PDB entry 8F5O | electron microscopy, 3.50 A resolution | chains B and A of the 6 polymer chains in the assembly

Chain B:
Protein: Intraflagellar transport protein 122B, putative
From: Leishmania tarentolae
UniProtKB: A0A640KAU8 (A0A640KAU8_LEITA); residues 1-1247 here = UniProt positions 1-1247
Sequence (1247 residues; each row starts with the number of its first residue):
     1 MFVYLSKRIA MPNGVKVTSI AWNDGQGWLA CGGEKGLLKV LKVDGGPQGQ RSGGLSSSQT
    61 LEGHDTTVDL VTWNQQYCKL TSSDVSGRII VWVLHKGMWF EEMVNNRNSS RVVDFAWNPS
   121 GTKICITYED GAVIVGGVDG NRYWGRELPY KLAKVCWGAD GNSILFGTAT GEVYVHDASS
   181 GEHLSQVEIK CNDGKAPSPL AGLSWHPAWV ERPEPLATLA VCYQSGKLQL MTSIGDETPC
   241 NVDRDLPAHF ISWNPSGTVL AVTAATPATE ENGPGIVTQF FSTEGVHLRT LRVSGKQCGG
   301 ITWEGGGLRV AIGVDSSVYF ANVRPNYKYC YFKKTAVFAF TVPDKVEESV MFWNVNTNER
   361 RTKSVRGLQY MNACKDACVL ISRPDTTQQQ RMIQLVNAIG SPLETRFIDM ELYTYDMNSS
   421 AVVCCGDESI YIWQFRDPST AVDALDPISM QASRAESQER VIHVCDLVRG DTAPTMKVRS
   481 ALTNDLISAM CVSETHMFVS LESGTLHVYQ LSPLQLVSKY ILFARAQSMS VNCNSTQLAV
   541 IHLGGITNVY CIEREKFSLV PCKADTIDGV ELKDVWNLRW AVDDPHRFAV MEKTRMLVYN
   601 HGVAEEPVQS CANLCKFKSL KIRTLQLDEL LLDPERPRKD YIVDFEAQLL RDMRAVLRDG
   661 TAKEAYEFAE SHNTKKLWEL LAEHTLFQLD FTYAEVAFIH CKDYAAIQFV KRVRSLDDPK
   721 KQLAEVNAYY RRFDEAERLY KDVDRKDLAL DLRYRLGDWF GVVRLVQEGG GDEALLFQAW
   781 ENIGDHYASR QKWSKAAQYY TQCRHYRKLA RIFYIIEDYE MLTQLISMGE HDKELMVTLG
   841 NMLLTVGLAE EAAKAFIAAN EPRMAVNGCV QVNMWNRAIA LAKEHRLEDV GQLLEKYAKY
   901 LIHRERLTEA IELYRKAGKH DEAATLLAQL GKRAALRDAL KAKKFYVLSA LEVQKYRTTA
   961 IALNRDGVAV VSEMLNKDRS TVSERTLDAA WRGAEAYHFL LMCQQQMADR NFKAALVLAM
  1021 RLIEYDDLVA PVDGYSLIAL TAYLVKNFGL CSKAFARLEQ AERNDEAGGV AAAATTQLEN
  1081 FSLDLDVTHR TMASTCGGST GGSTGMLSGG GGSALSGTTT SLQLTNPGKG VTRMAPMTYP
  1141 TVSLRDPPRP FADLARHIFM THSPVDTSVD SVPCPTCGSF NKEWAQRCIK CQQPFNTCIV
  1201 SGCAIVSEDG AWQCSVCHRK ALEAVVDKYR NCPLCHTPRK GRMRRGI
Unresolved in the structure: 770-773, 962-984, 1068-1147, 1242-1247
Ion coordination: Zn2+ site 1: Cys1174, Cys1177, Cys1188, Cys1191; Zn2+ site 2: Cys1214, Cys1217, Cys1232, Cys1235

Chain A:
Protein: NET domain-containing protein
From: Leishmania tarentolae
UniProtKB: A0A640KKJ7 (A0A640KKJ7_LEITA); numbering as in UniProt (aligned over 1-368)
Sequence (368 residues; each row starts with the number of its first residue):
     1 MSTTSMTAPA TSPSRLESMR AASSTTSSKP APTGPSKKSD APAKTKRQDK PNVNSANDSN
    61 AADTGTAAAA TRPDHGRRSR RTEDANWLNA EKPGNAYRPA DKELSQNVKV VQDDILNREQ
   121 AQREQAERAQ RQKEKLEQHI SESPAGFQAA LPRLNELDVA NSWDKLLRMM RSEYDMSCLT
   181 SCLARELDED VAWNPEMLLV QLTSDMLDAA ELQKDSGEAY VPVDASDIGQ MTGGEVARKR
   241 KAKRTKAAGG AEGEPEKDTE MPATASPPPT SQAATSKTPR KKATTDPAAA EPKKTQTGKA
   301 QNAGPTSAGN SSLPQKGSAA GSTSGAAGGG GGSKTSAAPS TAKRDASKDA NATKSSSSKK
   361 KTSKQVSK
Unresolved in the structure: 1-153, 207-368

Chain B / chain A interface:
Pairs across the interface (44):
  Leu907(B) - Thr203(A)
  Thr908(B) - Thr203(A)
  Leu940(B) - Glu186(A)
  Lys944(B) - Trp193(A)
  Leu948(B) - Pro195(A)
  Leu948(B) - Leu199(A)  hydrophobic
  Leu951(B) - Pro195(A)  hydrophobic
  Lys955(B) - Glu196(A)  salt bridge
  Leu1001(B) - Asp188(A)
  Gln1004(B) - Cys182(A)  hydrogen bond (side chain-backbone)
  Gln1004(B) - Leu183(A)
  Gln1004(B) - Ala184(A)
  Met1007(B) - Trp163(A)  hydrophobic
  Met1007(B) - Leu166(A)  hydrophobic
  Met1007(B) - Leu167(A)  hydrophobic
  Met1007(B) - Met170(A)  hydrophobic
  Arg1010(B) - Leu166(A)
  Asp1033(B) - Cys182(A)  hydrogen bond (backbone-side chain)
  Ser1036(B) - Leu179(A)
  Ser1036(B) - Cys182(A)
  Leu1037(B) - Cys182(A)  hydrophobic
  Leu1037(B) - Leu183(A)  hydrophobic
  Ala1039(B) - Leu179(A)  hydrophobic
  Leu1040(B) - Leu179(A)
  Leu1040(B) - Leu183(A)  hydrophobic
  Tyr1043(B) - Met176(A)
  Leu1044(B) - Met169(A)  hydrophobic
  Leu1044(B) - Met170(A)  hydrophobic
  Phe1151(B) - Cys178(A)
  Phe1151(B) - Leu179(A)  hydrophobic
  Leu1154(B) - Asp175(A)
  Leu1154(B) - Met176(A)  hydrophobic
  Leu1154(B) - Cys178(A)  hydrophobic
  Leu1154(B) - Leu179(A)  hydrophobic
  His1157(B) - Tyr174(A)
  Ile1158(B) - Tyr174(A)  hydrophobic
  Thr1161(B) - Tyr174(A)
  Arg1230(B) - Asp190(A)  salt bridge
  Arg1230(B) - Val191(A)
  Arg1230(B) - Ala192(A)
  Asn1231(B) - Ala192(A)
  His1236(B) - Val191(A)
  His1236(B) - Ala192(A)
  His1236(B) - Trp193(A)
Also at the interface, not in a pair above, chain B (37 interface residues in all): Arg906, Ile911, Asp938, Lys941, Phe945, Gln1005, Ala1008, Phe1055, Leu1058, Pro1150, Leu1234
Also at the interface, not in a pair above, chain A (28 interface residues in all): Glu173, Thr180, Leu187, Val200, Leu202

Summary:
Chain B and chain A form an interface of 37 and 28 residues respectively, with 2 hydrogen bonds and 2 salt
bridges. Among the polar pairs are Lys955(B)-Glu196(A), Arg1230(B)-Asp190(A) and Gln1004(B)-Cys182(A). The
Zn2+ site 1 is built by Cys1174(B), Cys1177(B), Cys1188(B) and Cys1191(B).
Here chain B is Intraflagellar transport protein 122B, putative and chain A is NET domain-containing protein,
both from Leishmania tarentolae. Entry 8F5O (Structure of Leishmania tarentolae IFT-A (state 1)) was
determined by electron microscopy together with 8F5P from the same study.
